8VCX - chains D and C of the 5 polymer chains in the assembly; structure by X-ray diffraction, 2.59 A resolution.

== Chain D ==
Protein: T-CELL-RECEPTOR, TCR A2.13 alpha
From: Homo sapiens
Sequence (203 residues; numbered 2 to 220; 16 numbers in that range are skipped by the numbering (no residue carries them; nothing is unmodelled there); the number before each row is that of its first residue):
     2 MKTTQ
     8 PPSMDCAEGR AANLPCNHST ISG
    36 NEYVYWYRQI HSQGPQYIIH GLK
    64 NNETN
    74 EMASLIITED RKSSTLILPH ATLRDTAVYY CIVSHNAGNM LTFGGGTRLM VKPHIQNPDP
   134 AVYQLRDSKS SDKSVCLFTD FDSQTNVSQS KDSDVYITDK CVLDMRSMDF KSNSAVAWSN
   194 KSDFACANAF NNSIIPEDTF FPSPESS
Disordered / not traced: 144, 164, 195, 217-220
Disulfides: Cys23-Cys104

== Chain C ==
Protein: Proinsulin C-peptide (InsC8-22)
From: Homo sapiens
UniProtKB: P01308 (INS_HUMAN); residues -2 to 12 here correspond to UniProt positions 64-78 (UniProt number = residue number + 66)
Sequence (15 residues; numbered -2 to 12; the number before each row is that of its first residue; numbers below 1 keep their minus sign (Gly-2 is residue -2)):
    -2 GQVELGGGPG AESCQ
Differences from the reference sequence: engineered mutation Glu9 (Gly75 in P01308), Cys11 (Leu77 in P01308)

== Chain D / chain C interface ==
Contacting residue pairs (8):
  Lys3(D) with Gln-1(C)
  Thr27(D) with Gln-1(C), hydrogen bond (backbone-side chain)
  Ile28(D) with Gln-1(C)
  Ser29(D) with Gln-1(C)
  Asn36(D) with Val0(C), hydrogen bond (side chain-backbone); Glu1(C); Leu2(C)
  His108(D) with Leu2(C)
Other interface residues (no listed pair), chain D (7 interface residues in all): Ala110

== Overview ==
7 residues of chain D and 4 residues of chain C are in contact, with 2 hydrogen bonds. Polar contacts include
Thr27(D)-Gln-1(C) and Asn36(D)-Val0(C).
Chain D is T-CELL-RECEPTOR, TCR A2.13 alpha and chain C is Proinsulin C-peptide (InsC8-22), both from Homo
sapiens; the structure, Human TCR A2.13 in complex with DQ8-InsCpep, was determined by X-ray diffraction
together with 8VCY, 8VD0, 8VD2, 8VDD and 8VDU from the same study.
